1BIS - chains A and B; structure by X-ray diffraction, 1.95 A resolution.

Chain A (and B):
Name: HIV-1 integrase
Source organism: Human immunodeficiency virus 1
Notes: fragment: core domain; chain B of this document is another copy of the same molecule, construct and numbering; everything in this record applies to it too
UniProtKB: P12497 (POL_HV1N5); residues 47-209 here correspond to UniProt positions 762-924 (UniProt number = residue number + 715)
Chain sequence (166 residues; numbered 47 to 212; the number before each row is that of its first residue):
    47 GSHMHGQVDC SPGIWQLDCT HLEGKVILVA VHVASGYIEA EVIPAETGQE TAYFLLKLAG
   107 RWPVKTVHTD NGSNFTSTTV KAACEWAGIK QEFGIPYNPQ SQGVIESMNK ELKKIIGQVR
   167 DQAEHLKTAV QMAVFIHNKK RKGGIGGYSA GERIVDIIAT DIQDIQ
Disordered / not traced: 47-55, 143-150, 210-212 (chain B: 47-55, 210-212)
Construct notes: conflict Ser48 (Glu763 in P12497), His49 (Ala764 in P12497); engineered mutation Glu131 (Trp846 in P12497), Lys185 (Phe900 in P12497)
From the paper describing this entry:
  - catalytic residues: Glu152
  - conformationally variable residues (order/disorder transition): Asp116, Phe139 to Ser147, Ile191

Chain A / chain B interface:
Residue-residue contacts (47):
  Tyr83(A) with Arg107(B)
  Glu85(A) with Arg107(B), salt bridge
  Glu87(A) with Tyr99(B), hydrogen bond; Lys103(B), salt bridge
  Gln95(A) with His171(B)
  Tyr99(A) with Glu87(B), hydrogen bond; Lys173(B); Gln177(B)
  Leu102(A) with Thr174(B)
  Lys103(A) with Glu87(B), salt bridge; Gln177(B)
  Ala105(A) with Phe181(B); Lys185(B), hydrogen bond (backbone-side chain)
  Gly106(A) with Phe181(B); Asn184(B), hydrogen bond (backbone-side chain)
  Arg107(A) with Tyr83(B); Glu85(B), salt bridge; Arg107(B)
  Trp108(A) with Trp108(B), hydrophobic; Lys185(B), hydrogen bond (backbone-side chain)
  Pro109(A) with Lys185(B)
  Trp132(A) with Met178(B); Phe181(B), hydrophobic
  Ala133(A) with Phe181(B)
  His171(A) with Gln95(B)
  Lys173(A) with Tyr99(B)
  Thr174(A) with Leu102(B)
  Gln177(A) with Tyr99(B); Lys103(B)
  Met178(A) with Trp132(B)
  Phe181(A) with Ala105(B); Gly106(B); Trp132(B), hydrophobic; Ala133(B)
  Asn184(A) with Gly106(B), hydrogen bond (side chain-backbone)
  Lys185(A) with Ala105(B), hydrogen bond (side chain-backbone); Trp108(B), hydrogen bond (side chain-backbone); Pro109(B)
  Tyr194(A) with Ile208(B), hydrophobic
  Glu198(A) with Ile208(B)
  Val201(A) with Ala205(B); Ile208(B), hydrophobic
  Ile204(A) with Val201(B), hydrophobic
  Ala205(A) with Val201(B); Ala205(B), hydrophobic
  Ile208(A) with Glu198(B); Val201(B), hydrophobic
Also at the interface, not in a pair above, chain A (32 interface residues in all): Val88, Ile182, Asp202, Gln209
Also at the interface, not in a pair above, chain B (31 interface residues in all): Val88, Ile182, Tyr194, Asp202, Ile204

Summary:
The interface between chain A and chain B involves 32 residues on one side and 31 on the other, with 8
hydrogen bonds and 4 salt bridges. Polar pairs include Glu85(A)-Arg107(B), Glu87(A)-Lys103(B) and
Glu87(A)-Tyr99(B). From the paper: the catalytic residue Glu152(A); conformational variability at Asp116(A),
Phe139(A) and Ile191(A).
Chain A and chain B are both HIV-1 integrase (Human immunodeficiency virus 1); the structure, HIV-1 integrase
core domain, was determined by X-ray diffraction together with 1BIU and 1BIZ from the same study.
